4Z3O - chains A and H of the 6 polymer chains in the assembly; structure by X-ray diffraction, 3.44 A resolution.

[Chain A]
Name: DNA topoisomerase 4 subunit B, ParE30-ParC55 fused topo IV from S. pneumoniae
From: Streptococcus pneumoniae
Notes: EC 5.99.1.3
Reference sequence: chimeric construct of Q59961, P72525: residues 404-995 from Q59961 (PARE_STRPN) positions 404-643 (offset varies); residues 1003-1484 from P72525 positions 3-484 (UniProt number = residue number - 1000)
Amino-acid sequence (742 residues; numbered 403 to 1496; 352 numbers in that range are skipped by the numbering (no residue carries them; nothing is unmodelled there); the number before each row is that of its first residue):
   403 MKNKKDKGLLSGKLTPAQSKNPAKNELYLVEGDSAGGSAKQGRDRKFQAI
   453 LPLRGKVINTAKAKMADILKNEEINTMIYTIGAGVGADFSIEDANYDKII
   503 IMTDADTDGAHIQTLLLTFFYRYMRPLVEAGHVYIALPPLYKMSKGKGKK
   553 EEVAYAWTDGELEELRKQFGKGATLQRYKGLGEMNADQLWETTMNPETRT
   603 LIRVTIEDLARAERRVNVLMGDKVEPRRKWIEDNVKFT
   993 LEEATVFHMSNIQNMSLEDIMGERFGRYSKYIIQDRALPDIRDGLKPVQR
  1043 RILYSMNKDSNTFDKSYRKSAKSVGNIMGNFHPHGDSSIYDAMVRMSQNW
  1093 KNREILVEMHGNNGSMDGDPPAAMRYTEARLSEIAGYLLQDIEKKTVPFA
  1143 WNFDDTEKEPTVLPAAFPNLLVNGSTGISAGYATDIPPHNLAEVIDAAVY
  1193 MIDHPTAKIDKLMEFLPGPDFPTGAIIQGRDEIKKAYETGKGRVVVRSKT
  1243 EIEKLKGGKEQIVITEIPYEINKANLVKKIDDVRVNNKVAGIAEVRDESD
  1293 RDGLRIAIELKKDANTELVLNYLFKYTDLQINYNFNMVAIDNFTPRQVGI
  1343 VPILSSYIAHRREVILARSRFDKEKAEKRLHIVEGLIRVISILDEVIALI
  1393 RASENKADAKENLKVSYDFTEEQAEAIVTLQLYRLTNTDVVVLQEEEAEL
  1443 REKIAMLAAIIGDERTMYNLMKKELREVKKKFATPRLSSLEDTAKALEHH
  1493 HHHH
Disordered / not traced: 403-414, 545-556, 570-576, 993-1002, 1485-1496
Sequence notes: expression tag (403, 1485-1496); engineered mutation Ile-460 (Val in Q59961), Thr-1257 (Ile257 in P72525); linker (996-1002)
Metal / ion sites: Mg2+: Asp-506, Asp-508
Ligand contacts: moxifloxacin (MFX; 1-cyclopropyl-6-fluoro-8-methoxy-7-[(4aS,7aS)-octahydro-6H-pyrrolo[3,4-b]pyridin-6-yl]-4-oxo-1,4-dihydroquinoline-3-carboxylic acid): Arg-456, Gly-457, Glu-475, Ser-1079
Curated features (UniProtKB/Swiss-Prot):
  - binding site (Mg(2+)): Glu-433, Asp-506, Asp-508
  - site: Lys-458 (Interaction with DNA), Asn-461 (Interaction with DNA), His-513 (Interaction with DNA), Arg-629 (Interaction with DNA), Lys-1038 (Interaction with DNA), His-1074 (Interaction with DNA), His-1076 (Interaction with DNA), Arg-1087 (Interaction with DNA), Lys-1093 (Interaction with DNA), Arg-1117 (Transition state stabilizer)
  - active site: Tyr-1118 (O-(5'-phospho-DNA)-tyrosine intermediate)

[Chain H]
Molecule: E-site DNA
Sequence (11 nucleotides; row label = number of the first residue in the row):
     1 GACTATGCACG

[Interface between chain A and chain H]
Contacting residue pairs (33):
  Lys-458(A) / DT6(H)  sugar contact
  Lys-458(A) / DG7(H)  sugar contact
  Val-459(A) / DG7(H)  sugar contact
  Ile-460(A) / DT6(H)  phosphate contact
  Ile-460(A) / DG7(H)  phosphate contact
  Asn-461(A) / DG7(H)  hydrogen bond to the phosphate
  Asn-461(A) / DC8(H)  hydrogen bond to the phosphate
  Lys-464(A) / DC8(H)  salt bridge to the phosphate
  Lys-464(A) / DA9(H)  salt bridge to the phosphate
  Asn-473(A) / DT6(H)  hydrogen bond to the phosphate
  His-513(A) / DG7(H)  hydrogen bond to the phosphate
  His-513(A) / DC8(H)  salt bridge to the phosphate
  Met-622(A) / DC8(H)  phosphate contact
  Val-626(A) / DA9(H)  sugar contact
  Val-626(A) / DC10(H)  phosphate contact
  Arg-629(A) / DA9(H)  salt bridge to the phosphate
  Arg-630(A) / DC10(H)  salt bridge to the phosphate
  Phe-1017(A) / DC8(H)  phosphate contact
  Pro-1113(A) / DA2(H)  phosphate contact
  Arg-1117(A) / DG1(H)  base contact
  Tyr-1118(A) / DG1(H)  covalent bond
  Ile-1170(A) / DC8(H)  base contact
  Ile-1170(A) / DA9(H)  base contact
  Ser-1171(A) / DC8(H)  sugar contact
  Ser-1171(A) / DA9(H)  sugar contact
  Ala-1172(A) / DC8(H)  phosphate contact
  Gly-1173(A) / DC8(H)  phosphate contact
  Gly-1173(A) / DA9(H)  hydrogen bond to the phosphate
  Tyr-1174(A) / DA9(H)  sugar contact
  Ala-1175(A) / DA9(H)  sugar contact
  Arg-1235(A) / DG11(H)  hydrogen bond to the phosphate
  Asn-1326(A) / DG11(H)  sugar contact
  Asn-1328(A) / DC10(H)  sugar contact
Also at the interface, not in a pair above, chain A (31 interface residues in all): Asp-469, Lys-472, Leu-517, Glu-627, Pro-1112, Ala-1115, Lys-1233
Also at the interface, not in a pair above, chain H (10 interface residues in all): DC3, DA5

[Summary]
31 residues of chain A face 10 of chain H across their interface; the contacts include 1 covalent bond, 6
hydrogen bonds and 5 salt bridges. Polar contacts include Asn-461(A)/DG7(H), Asn-461(A)/DC8(H) and
Asn-473(A)/DT6(H). Ligands of chain A: moxifloxacin.
Chain A is DNA topoisomerase 4 subunit B, ParE30-ParC55 fused topo IV from S. pneumoniae (Streptococcus
pneumoniae) and chain H is E-site DNA; the structure, Quinolone(Moxifloxacin)-DNA cleavage complex of
topoisomerase IV from S. pneumoniae, was determined by X-ray diffraction.
